Entry 8WJO (electron microscopy, 6.04 A resolution (low resolution: residue-level contacts below are approximate; hydrogen-bond / salt-bridge calls are withheld)); this record covers chains B and D of the 4 polymer chains in the assembly.

[Chain B]
Protein: Structural maintenance of chromosomes protein 6
Source organism: Saccharomyces cerevisiae S288C
Reference sequence: Q12749 (SMC6_YEAST); residue numbers follow UniProt; this construct covers 1-1114
Chain sequence (1114 residues; numbered 1 to 1114; the number before each row is that of its first residue):
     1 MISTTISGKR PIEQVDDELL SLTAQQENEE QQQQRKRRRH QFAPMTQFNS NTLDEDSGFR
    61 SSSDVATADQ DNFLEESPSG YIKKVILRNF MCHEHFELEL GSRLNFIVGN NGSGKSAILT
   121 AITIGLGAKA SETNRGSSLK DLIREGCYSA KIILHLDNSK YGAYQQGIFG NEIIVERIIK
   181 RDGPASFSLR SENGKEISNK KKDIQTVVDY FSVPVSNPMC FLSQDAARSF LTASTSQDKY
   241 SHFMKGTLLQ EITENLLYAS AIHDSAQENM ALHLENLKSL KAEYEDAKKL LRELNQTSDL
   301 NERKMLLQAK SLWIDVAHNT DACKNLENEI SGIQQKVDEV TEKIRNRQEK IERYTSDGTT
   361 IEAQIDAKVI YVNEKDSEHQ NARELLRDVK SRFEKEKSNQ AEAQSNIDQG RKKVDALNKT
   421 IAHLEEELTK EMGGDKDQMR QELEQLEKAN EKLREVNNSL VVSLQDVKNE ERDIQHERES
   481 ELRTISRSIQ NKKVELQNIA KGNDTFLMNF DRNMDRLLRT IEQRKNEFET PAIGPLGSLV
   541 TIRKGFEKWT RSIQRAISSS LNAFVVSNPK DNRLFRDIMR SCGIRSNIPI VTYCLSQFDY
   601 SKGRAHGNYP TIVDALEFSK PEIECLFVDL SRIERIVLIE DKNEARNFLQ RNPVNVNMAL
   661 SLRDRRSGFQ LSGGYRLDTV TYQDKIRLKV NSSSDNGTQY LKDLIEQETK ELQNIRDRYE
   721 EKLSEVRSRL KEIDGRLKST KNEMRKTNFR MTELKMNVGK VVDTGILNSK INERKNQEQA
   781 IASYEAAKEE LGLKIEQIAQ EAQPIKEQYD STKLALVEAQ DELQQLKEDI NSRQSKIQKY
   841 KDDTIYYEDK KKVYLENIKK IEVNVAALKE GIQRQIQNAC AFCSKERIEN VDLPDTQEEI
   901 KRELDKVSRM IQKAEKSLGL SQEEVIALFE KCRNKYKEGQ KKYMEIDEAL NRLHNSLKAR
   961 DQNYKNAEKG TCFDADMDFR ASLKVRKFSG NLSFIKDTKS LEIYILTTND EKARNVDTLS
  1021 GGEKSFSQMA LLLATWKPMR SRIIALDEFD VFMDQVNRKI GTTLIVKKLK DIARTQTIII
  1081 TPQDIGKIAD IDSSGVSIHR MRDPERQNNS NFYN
Disordered / not traced: 1-268, 398-793, 948-1114
Swiss-Prot annotation at these positions:
  - motif: R35 to R39 (Nuclear localization signal)
  - binding site (ATP): G109 to S116

[Chain D]
Protein: DNA repair protein KRE29
Source organism: Saccharomyces cerevisiae S288C
Reference sequence: P40026 (KRE29_YEAST); residues 1-464 here = UniProt positions 1-464
Chain sequence (464 residues; each row starts with the number of its first residue):
     1 MGSVNSSPNE EFETVPDSQI SGFDSPLIPT SVGSYFRDDD DDEKVHPNFI SDPENDSLNS
    61 DEEFSSLENS DLNLSGAKAE SGDDFDPILK RTIISKRKAP SNNEDEEIVK TPRKLVNYVP
   121 LKIFNLGDSF DDTITTTVAK LQDLKKEILD SPRSNKSIVI TSNTVAKSEL QKSIKFSGSI
   181 PEIYLDVVTK ETISDKYKDW HFISKNCHYE QLMDLEMKDT AYSFLFGSSR SQGKVPEFVH
   241 LKCPSITNLL VLFGVNQEKC NSLKINYEKK ENSRYDNLCT IFPVNKMLKF LMYFYSDDDN
   301 DDVREFFLKA FICLILDRKV FNAMESDHRL CFKVLELFNE AHFINSYFEI VDKNDFFLHY
   361 RLLQIFPHLQ SALLRRRFSE KQGRTETIQQ NIIKEFNEFF DCKNYKNLLY FILTMYGSKF
   421 IPFGPKCQVT EYFKDCILDI SNETTNDVEI SILKGILNLF SKIR
Disordered / not traced: 1-85, 162-464
Swiss-Prot annotation at these positions:
  - modified residue (Phosphoserine): S81, S101

[Chain B / chain D interface]
Residue-residue contacts - 44 pairs, chain B then chain D:
  Y284(B) - R153(D)
  E285(B) - S154(D)
  K288(B) - R153(D)
  R292(B) - L149(D)
  N295(B) - K145(D)
  S298(B) - K145(D)
  D299(B) - K145(D)
  N301(B) - V138(D)
  K304(B) - T135(D)
  Q308(B) - D132(D)
  D315(B) - K122(D)
  D315(B) - F124(D)
  D315(B) - N125(D)
  H318(B) - K122(D)
  N319(B) - K122(D)
  L326(B) - Y118(D)
  E329(B) - Y118(D)
  N857(B) - L115(D)
  N857(B) - V116(D)
  K860(B) - V116(D)
  I861(B) - V116(D)
  N864(B) - P120(D)
  Q875(B) - I123(D)
  F882(B) - D132(D)
  F882(B) - T136(D)
  Q897(B) - L126(D)
  E898(B) - L126(D)
  K901(B) - L126(D)
  K901(B) - S129(D)
  L904(B) - S129(D)
  L904(B) - F130(D)
  D905(B) - S129(D)
  S908(B) - F130(D)
  Q912(B) - F130(D)
  I926(B) - L141(D)
  F929(B) - I148(D)
  F929(B) - R153(D)
  E930(B) - I148(D)
  R933(B) - R153(D)
  Y936(B) - S154(D)
  Y936(B) - N155(D)
  Y936(B) - K156(D)
  Q940(B) - K156(D)
  M944(B) - V159(D)
Interface residues without a listed pair, chain B (40 interface residues in all): K281, A867, L868, Q922, D947
Interface residues without a listed pair, chain D (30 interface residues in all): L121, G127, T133, L144, S157, T161

[In short]
Chain B and chain D form an interface of 40 and 30 residues respectively. From UniProt: 8 ATP-binding residues
on chain B.
Here chain B is Structural maintenance of chromosomes protein 6 and chain D is DNA repair protein KRE29, both
from Saccharomyces cerevisiae S288C. Entry 8WJO (Cryo-EM structure of 8-subunit Smc5/6 arm region) was
determined by electron microscopy together with 7YLM, 7YMD, 7YQH, 8HQS, 8I13, 8I21 and 6 further entries from
the same study.
